PDB entry 2Y53 | X-ray diffraction, 1.40 A resolution | chains A and B

== Chain A (and B) ==
Name: Aldehyde dehydrogenase (box pathway)
Source organism: Burkholderia xenovorans LB400
Notes: chain B of this document is another copy of the same molecule, construct and numbering; everything in this record applies to it too
UniProt: Q13WK4 (Q13WK4_BURXL); residue numbers follow UniProt; this construct covers 1-531
Chain sequence (534 residues; numbered -2 to 531; the number before each row is that of its first residue; numbers below 1 keep their minus sign (Gly-2 is residue -2)):
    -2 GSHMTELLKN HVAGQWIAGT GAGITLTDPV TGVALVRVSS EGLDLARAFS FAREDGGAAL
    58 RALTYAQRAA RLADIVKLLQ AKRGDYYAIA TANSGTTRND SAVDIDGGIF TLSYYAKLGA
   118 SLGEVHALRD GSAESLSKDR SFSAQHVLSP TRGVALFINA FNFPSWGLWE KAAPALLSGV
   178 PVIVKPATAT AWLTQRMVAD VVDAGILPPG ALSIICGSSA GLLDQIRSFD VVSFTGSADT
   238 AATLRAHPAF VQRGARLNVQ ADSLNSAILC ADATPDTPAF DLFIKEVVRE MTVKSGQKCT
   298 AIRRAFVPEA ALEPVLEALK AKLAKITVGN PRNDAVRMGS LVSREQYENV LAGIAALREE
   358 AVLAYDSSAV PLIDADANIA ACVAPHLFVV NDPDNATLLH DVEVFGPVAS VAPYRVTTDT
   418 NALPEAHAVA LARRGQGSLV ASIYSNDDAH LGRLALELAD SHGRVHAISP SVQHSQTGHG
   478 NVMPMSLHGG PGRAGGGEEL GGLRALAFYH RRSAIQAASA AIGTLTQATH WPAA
Not modelled in the structure: -2 to -1, 417-419 (chain B: -2 to -1, 417-419, 527-531)
Construct notes: expression tag (-2 to 0); engineered mutation Gln257 (Glu in Q13WK4)
Small-molecule neighbours: NADP (NAP; NADP nicotinamide-adenine-dinucleotide phosphate): Ile155, Asn156, Ala157, Phe158, Asn159, Lys182, Pro183, Ala184, Thr185, Gly214, Ser216, Phe231, Thr232, Gly233, Ser234, Ala235, Asp236, Thr237, Gln257, Ala258, Asp259, Cys296, Gln343, Glu400, Phe402

== Chain A / chain B interface ==
Contacting residue pairs (131; chain A residue first):
  Asp127(A) with Arg501(B), salt bridge
  Glu131(A) with Met482(B)
  Leu133(A) with Thr474(B); Met482(B), hydrophobic
  Ser134(A) with Ser472(B)
  Asp136(A) with His471(B), salt bridge
  Ser138(A) with Val469(B); His471(B), hydrogen bond; Ser472(B), hydrogen bond
  Phe139(A) with His463(B); Ala464(B); Val469(B), hydrophobic; Ser472(B); Gln473(B); Thr474(B)
  Ala141(A) with Ser483(B)
  His143(A) with Met482(B); Ser483(B); Leu484(B), hydrogen bond (side chain-backbone); Arg501(B), hydrogen bond
  Val144(A) with Ala456(B), hydrophobic
  Ser146(A) with Ala456(B); Asp457(B)
  Arg149(A) with Arg430(B); Asp457(B), salt bridge
  Phe226(A) with Gln433(B); Gly434(B); Asp457(B); Pro488(B), hydrophobic
  Ala239(A) with Val248(B)
  Arg242(A) with Phe247(B); Val248(B), hydrogen bond (side chain-backbone)
  Phe247(A) with Arg242(B)
  Val248(A) with Ala239(B); Arg242(B), hydrogen bond (backbone-side chain)
  Arg430(A) with Arg149(B)
  Gln433(A) with Phe226(B)
  Asp445(A) with Ala515(B); Ala518(B)
  Ala446(A) with Thr521(B)
  Gly449(A) with Ala518(B); Thr521(B); Leu522(B)
  Ala452(A) with Ile512(B), hydrophobic
  Leu453(A) with Leu522(B), hydrophobic
  Ala456(A) with Val144(B), hydrophobic; Ser146(B); Ser510(B), hydrogen bond (backbone-side chain)
  Asp457(A) with Ser146(B); Pro147(B); Arg149(B), salt bridge; Arg508(B)
  His459(A) with Ser510(B), hydrogen bond (backbone-side chain)
  Gly460(A) with Ser510(B); Ala511(B), hydrogen bond (backbone-backbone)
  Arg461(A) with Ala511(B); Gln513(B)
  Val462(A) with Ala511(B), hydrogen bond (backbone-backbone); Ile512(B); Gln513(B), hydrogen bond (backbone-backbone)
  His463(A) with Phe139(B); Gln513(B)
  Ala464(A) with Phe139(B); Gln513(B), hydrogen bond (backbone-backbone); Ala514(B), hydrophobic
  Ser468(A) with Ala515(B)
  Val469(A) with Ser138(B); Phe139(B), hydrophobic; Ala515(B), hydrophobic
  His471(A) with Asp136(B), salt bridge; Ser138(B), hydrogen bond
  Ser472(A) with Ser134(B); Ser138(B), hydrogen bond; Phe139(B)
  Gln473(A) with Phe139(B)
  Thr474(A) with Leu133(B); Phe139(B); Gln513(B)
  Met482(A) with Glu131(B); Leu133(B), hydrophobic; His143(B)
  Ser483(A) with Ala141(B); His143(B); Ala511(B); Gln513(B), hydrogen bond
  Leu484(A) with His143(B), hydrogen bond (backbone-side chain); Arg508(B); Arg509(B); Ala511(B)
  Pro488(A) with Phe226(B), hydrophobic; Arg508(B)
  Gly494(A) with Arg508(B)
  Glu495(A) with Arg508(B), salt bridge; Arg509(B), salt bridge
  Arg501(A) with Asp127(B), salt bridge; His143(B), hydrogen bond
  Arg508(A) with Asp457(B); Pro488(B)
  Arg509(A) with Leu484(B); Glu495(B), salt bridge
  Ser510(A) with Ala456(B); His459(B), hydrogen bond (side chain-backbone); Gly460(B), hydrogen bond (side chain-backbone); Arg461(B); Val462(B)
  Ala511(A) with Gly460(B), hydrogen bond (backbone-backbone); Arg461(B); Val462(B), hydrogen bond (backbone-backbone); Ser483(B); Leu484(B)
  Ile512(A) with Ala452(B), hydrophobic; Val462(B)
  Gln513(A) with Arg461(B); Val462(B), hydrogen bond (backbone-backbone); His463(B); Ala464(B), hydrogen bond (backbone-backbone); Thr474(B); Met480(B); Ser483(B), hydrogen bond
  Ala514(A) with Ala464(B), hydrophobic
  Ala515(A) with Asp445(B); Ser468(B); Val469(B), hydrophobic
  Ala517(A) with Asp445(B)
  Ala518(A) with Asp445(B); Gly449(B)
  Thr521(A) with Ala446(B), hydrogen bond (side chain-backbone); Gly449(B); Arg450(B)
  Leu522(A) with Gly449(B)
  Ala525(A) with Leu453(B), hydrophobic
Also at the interface, not in a pair above, chain A (75 interface residues in all): Tyr111, Ala124, Gly128, Pro147, Ser225, Ala243, Gln249, Gly251, Arg253, Gly434, Ser466, Met480, Gly486, Gly487, Gly489, Gly498, Ala531
Also at the interface, not in a pair above, chain B (75 interface residues in all): Tyr111, Gly128, Ser129, Ser225, Ala243, Gln249, Gly251, Arg253, Leu448, Ser458, Ser466, Gly489, Gly498, Ala517, Ala525, Thr526

== Overview ==
Chain A and chain B each contribute 75 residues to their interface; the contacts include 25 hydrogen bonds and
9 salt bridges. Among the polar pairs are Asp127(A)-Arg501(B), Asp136(A)-His471(B) and Arg149(A)-Asp457(B).
Ligands of chain A: NADP.
Chain A and chain B are both Aldehyde dehydrogenase (box pathway) (Burkholderia xenovorans LB400); the
structure, Crystal structure of E257Q mutant of the box pathway encoded ALDH from Burkholderia xenovorans
LB400, was determined by X-ray diffraction, deposited together with 2Y51, 2Y52 and 2Y5D.
